Entry 3KXI (X-ray diffraction, 2.65 A resolution); this record covers chain A.

# Chain A
Protein: GTP-binding protein (HflX)
From: Sulfolobus solfataricus
UniProt: Q980M3 (Q980M3_SULSO); numbering as in UniProt (aligned over 1-356)
Amino-acid sequence (364 residues; each row starts with the number of its first residue):
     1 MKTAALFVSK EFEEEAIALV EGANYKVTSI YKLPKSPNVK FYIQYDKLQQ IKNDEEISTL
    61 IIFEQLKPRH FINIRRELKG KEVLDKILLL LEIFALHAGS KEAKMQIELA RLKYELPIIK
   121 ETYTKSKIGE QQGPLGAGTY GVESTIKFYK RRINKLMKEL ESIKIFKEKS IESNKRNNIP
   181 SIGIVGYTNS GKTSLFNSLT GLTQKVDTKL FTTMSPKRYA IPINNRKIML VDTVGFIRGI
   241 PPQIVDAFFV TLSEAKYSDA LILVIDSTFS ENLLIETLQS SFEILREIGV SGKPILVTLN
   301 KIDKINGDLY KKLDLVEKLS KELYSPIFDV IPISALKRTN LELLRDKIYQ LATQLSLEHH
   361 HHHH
Unresolved in the structure: 123-141, 204-215, 358-364
Construct notes: expression tag (357-364)
Metal / ion sites: Mg2+ near Thr193 (its only coordinating residue here)
Small-molecule neighbours: GDP (guanosine-5'-diphosphate): Glu14, Ala18, Tyr187, Thr188, Asn189, Ser190, Gly191, Lys192, Thr193, Ser194, Asn300, Lys301, Asp303, Lys304, Ser334, Ala335, Leu336
Swiss-Prot annotation at these positions:
  - binding site (GTP): Gly186 to Thr193, Phe211 to Ser215, Asp232 to Gly235, Asn300 to Asp303, Ser334 to Leu336
  - binding site (Mg(2+)): Thr193, Thr213
  - mutagenesis: Asn189 (N189P: Loss of GTPase activity), Thr193 (T193N: Loss of GTPase activity), Thr213 (T213V: Decrease in GTPase activity), Gly235 (G235P: Loss of GTPase activity; G235S: Decrease in GTPase activity), Phe236 (F236P: Increase in KM for GTP and in GTPase activity)
Reported in the primary citation:
  - mutagenesis - N189P, T193N, G235P: abolished catalytic activity on GTP
  - mutagenesis - G235S: decreased catalytic activity on GTP
  - mutagenesis - T213V (0.011 +/- 0.001 min1): decreased catalytic activity
  - mutagenesis - F236P (0.032 +/- 0.001 min1): increased catalytic activity
  - mutagenesis - N189P, T193N, T213V, G235S: unchanged stability
  - mutagenesis - G235P: increased stability
  - mutagenesis - F236P: decreased stability
  - catalytic residues: Asn189, Gly235 (proposed by the authors, not directly observed)

# Summary
Ligands of chain A: GDP. UniProt lists 24 GTP-binding residues, Mg2+-binding residues Thr193 and Thr213 and 5
mutagenesis sites. The paper reports catalytic residues Asn189 and Gly235; N189P, T193N and G235P abolish
catalytic activity on GTP; 6 substitutions were tested in all.
Chain A is GTP-binding protein (HflX) (Sulfolobus solfataricus); the structure, crystal structure of SsGBP and
GDP complex, was determined by X-ray diffraction together with 3KXK and 3KXL from the same study.
